7KE5 - chains I and J of the 12 polymer chains in the assembly; structure by X-ray diffraction, 2.80 A resolution.

# Chain I (and J)
Molecule: Epstein-Barr nuclear antigen 1, Ferritin heavy chain
From: Epstein-Barr virus (strain B95-8)
Notes: EC 1.16.3.1; chain J of this document is another copy of the same molecule, construct and numbering; everything in this record applies to it too
UniProtKB: chimeric construct of P03211, P02794: residues -25 to -15 from P03211 (EBNA1_EBVB9) positions 407-417 (UniProt number = residue number + 432); residues 1-182 from P02794 positions 2-183 (UniProt number = residue number + 1)
Chain sequence (209 residues; row label = number of the first residue in the row; numbers below 1 keep their minus sign (Met-26 is residue -26)):
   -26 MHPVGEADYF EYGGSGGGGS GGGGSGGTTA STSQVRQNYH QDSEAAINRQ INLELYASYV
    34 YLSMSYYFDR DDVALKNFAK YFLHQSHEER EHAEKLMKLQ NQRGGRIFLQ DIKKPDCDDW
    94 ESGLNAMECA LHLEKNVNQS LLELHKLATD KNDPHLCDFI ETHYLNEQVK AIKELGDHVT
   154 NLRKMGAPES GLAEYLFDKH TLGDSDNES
Not modelled in the structure: -26 to 4, 177-182 (chain J: -26 to 4, 90-92, 177-182)
Construct notes: initiating methionine (-26); linker (-14 to 0)
UniProt features mapped onto this chain:
  - binding site (Fe cation): Glu27, Glu62, His65, Glu107, Gln141
  - site: Arg22 (Essential for association with cargo receptor NCOA4)
  - modified residue: Thr1 (N-acetylthreonine), Ser178 (Phosphoserine), Ser182 (Phosphoserine)
Metal / ion sites: Fe ion site 1: Glu27, Glu62, His65; Fe ion site 2: Asp131, Glu134 (shared with 1 residue of chain B; 2 residues of chain E)

# How chain I and chain J interact
Contacting residue pairs (63):
  Ser6(I) with Asp44(J), hydrogen bond
  Gln7(I) with Asp44(J)
  Val8(I) with Asp44(J)
  Leu28(I) with Tyr32(J), hydrophobic
  Tyr32(I) with Leu28(J), hydrophobic; Leu82(J); Gln83(J), hydrogen bond (side chain-backbone); Ile85(J), hydrophobic
  Leu35(I) with Glu67(J); Met70(J), hydrophobic
  Ser36(I) with Leu82(J)
  Tyr39(I) with Glu67(J), hydrogen bond (side chain-backbone); Met70(J), hydrophobic; Lys71(J); Asn74(J), hydrogen bond (backbone-side chain); Ile80(J), hydrophobic
  Asp42(I) with Asn74(J), hydrogen bond
  Arg43(I) with Asn74(J); Arg79(J)
  Asp44(I) with Ser6(J), hydrogen bond; Gln7(J), hydrogen bond (backbone-side chain); Val8(J); Asn74(J); Arg79(J), salt bridge
  Asp45(I) with Arg79(J), salt bridge
  Leu56(I) with Glu67(J)
  His60(I) with Arg63(J); Glu67(J), salt bridge
  Arg63(I) with Ser31(J), hydrogen bond; Ser59(J), hydrogen bond; His60(J), hydrogen bond; Arg63(J)
  Glu67(I) with Leu35(J); Tyr39(J), hydrogen bond (backbone-side chain); Leu56(J); His60(J), salt bridge
  Met70(I) with Leu35(J); Tyr39(J), hydrophobic
  Lys71(I) with Tyr39(J)
  Asn74(I) with Tyr39(J), hydrogen bond (side chain-backbone); Asp42(J), hydrogen bond; Arg43(J)
  Arg79(I) with Arg43(J); Asp44(J), salt bridge; Asp45(J), salt bridge
  Ile80(I) with Tyr39(J), hydrophobic
  Phe81(I) with Lys87(J)
  Leu82(I) with Tyr32(J); Ser36(J); Lys87(J), hydrogen bond (backbone-side chain)
  Gln83(I) with Tyr32(J), hydrogen bond (backbone-side chain); Lys87(J)
  Asp84(I) with Ile85(J); Lys86(J), salt bridge; Lys87(J), hydrogen bond (side chain-backbone)
  Ile85(I) with Tyr32(J), hydrophobic; Asp84(J); Ile85(J), hydrogen bond (backbone-backbone)
  Lys86(I) with Asp84(J)
  Lys87(I) with Leu82(J), hydrogen bond (side chain-backbone); Gln83(J); Asp84(J), hydrogen bond (backbone-side chain)
  Asp91(I) with Phe81(J)
Other interface residues (no listed pair), chain I (31 interface residues in all): Asn25, Pro88
Other interface residues (no listed pair), chain J (32 interface residues in all): Gly77, Pro88

# In short
Chain I and chain J form an interface of 31 and 32 residues respectively; the contacts include 19 hydrogen
bonds and 7 salt bridges. Polar contacts include Asp44(I)-Arg79(J), Asp45(I)-Arg79(J) and His60(I)-Glu67(J).
From UniProt: 5 Fe cation-binding residues on chain I.
Chain I and chain J are both Epstein-Barr nuclear antigen 1, Ferritin heavy chain (Epstein-Barr virus (strain
B95-8)); the structure, Heavy chain ferritin with N-terminal EBNA1 epitope, was determined by X-ray
diffraction, deposited together with 7KE3.
